Entry 1WTX (X-ray diffraction, 2.20 A resolution); this record covers chains B and A of the 3 polymer chains in the assembly.

== Chain B ==
Molecule: 8-nt DNA strand
Sequence (8 nucleotides; numbered 101 to 108; the number before each row is that of its first residue):
   101 GTAATTAC

== Chain A ==
Molecule: DNA-binding proteins 7a/7b/7d
Organism: Sulfolobus acidocaldarius
UniProtKB: P13123 (DN71_SULAC); residues 1-66 here correspond to UniProt positions 0-65 (UniProt number = residue number - 1)
Chain sequence (66 residues; each row starts with the number of its first residue):
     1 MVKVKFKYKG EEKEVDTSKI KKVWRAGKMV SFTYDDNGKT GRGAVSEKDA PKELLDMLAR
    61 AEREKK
Differences from the reference sequence: engineered mutation Ala-26 (Val25 in P13123)
What the authors report for this chain:
  - binding site for the 8-nt DNA strand (chain B): Trp-24, Arg-42
  - mutagenesis - V26A: decreased binding to the 8-nt DNA strand (chain B)

== Interface between chain B and chain A ==
Residue-residue contacts - 15 pairs, chain B then chain A:
  DA103(B) with Ala-26(A), base contact; Met-29(A), base contact
  DA104(B) with Trp-24(A), hydrogen bond to the base; Arg-25(A), sugar contact; Ala-26(A), sugar contact; Met-29(A), base contact
  DT105(B) with Lys-22(A), phosphate contact; Trp-24(A), hydrogen bond to the sugar
  DT106(B) with Lys-22(A), salt bridge to the phosphate; Trp-24(A), sugar contact; Thr-33(A), sugar contact; Arg-42(A), hydrogen bond to the base
  DA107(B) with Thr-40(A), phosphate contact; Arg-42(A), hydrogen bond to the sugar
  DC108(B) with Lys-39(A), salt bridge to the phosphate
Interface residues without a listed pair, chain A (10 interface residues in all): Ser-31

== In short ==
The interface between chain B and chain A involves 6 residues on one side and 10 on the other; the contacts
include 4 hydrogen bonds and 2 salt bridges. Among the polar pairs are DA104(B)/Trp-24(A), DT106(B)/Arg-42(A)
and DT105(B)/Trp-24(A). The paper reports a binding site for the 8-nt DNA strand (chain B) at Trp-24(A) and
Arg-42(A); V26A of chain A reduces binding to the 8-nt DNA strand (chain B).
Chain B is an 8-nt DNA strand and chain A is DNA-binding proteins 7a/7b/7d (Sulfolobus acidocaldarius); the
structure, Hyperthermophile chromosomal protein SAC7D single mutant V26A in complex with DNA GTAATTAC, was
determined by X-ray diffraction together with 1WTO, 1WTQ, 1WTR, 1WTV and 1XYI from the same study.
